PDB entry 6IQH | X-ray diffraction, 3.00 A resolution | chains A and B of the 4 polymer chains in the assembly

== Chain A (and B) ==
Molecule: Immunoglobulin gamma-1 heavy chain
From: Homo sapiens
Notes: chain B of this document is another copy of the same molecule, construct and numbering; everything in this record applies to it too
Reference sequence: P0DOX5 (IGG1_HUMAN); residues 236-445 here correspond to UniProt positions 238-447 (UniProt number = residue number + 2)
Sequence (210 residues; row label = number of the first residue in the row):
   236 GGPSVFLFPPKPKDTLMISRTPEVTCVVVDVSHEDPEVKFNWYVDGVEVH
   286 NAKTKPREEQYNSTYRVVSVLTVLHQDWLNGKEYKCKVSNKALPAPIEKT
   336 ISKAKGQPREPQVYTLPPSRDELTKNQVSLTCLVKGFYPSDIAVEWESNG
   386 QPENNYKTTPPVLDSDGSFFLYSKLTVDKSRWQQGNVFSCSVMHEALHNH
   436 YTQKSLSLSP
Unresolved in the structure: 236, 444-445
Disulfide bonds: Cys261-Cys321, Cys367-Cys425
Glycans and other covalent adducts: glycan linked to Asn297
Curated features (UniProtKB/Swiss-Prot):
  - glycosylation: Asn297 (N-linked (GlcNAc...) (complex) asparagine)

== Chain A / chain B interface ==
Contacting residue pairs (43):
  Tyr349(A) with Ser354(B); Asp356(B); Glu357(B)
  Leu351(A) with Leu351(B), hydrophobic; Pro352(B); Ser354(B); Thr366(B)
  Pro352(A) with Leu351(B)
  Ser354(A) with Tyr349(B); Thr350(B); Leu351(B)
  Asp356(A) with Tyr349(B)
  Glu357(A) with Tyr349(B); Lys370(B), salt bridge
  Lys360(A) with Gln347(B); Tyr349(B), hydrogen bond
  Ser364(A) with Leu368(B); Lys370(B)
  Thr366(A) with Leu351(B); Tyr407(B), hydrogen bond
  Leu368(A) with Ser364(B)
  Lys370(A) with Glu357(B), salt bridge; Lys360(B); Gln362(B); Ser364(B)
  Asn390(A) with Ser400(B), hydrogen bond
  Lys392(A) with Leu398(B); Phe405(B)
  Thr394(A) with Thr394(B); Val397(B)
  Pro395(A) with Pro395(B), hydrophobic
  Leu398(A) with Lys392(B)
  Asp399(A) with Lys409(B), salt bridge
  Ser400(A) with Asn390(B)
  Phe405(A) with Lys392(B); Lys409(B)
  Tyr407(A) with Thr366(B); Tyr407(B), hydrophobic; Lys409(B)
  Lys409(A) with Leu368(B); Asp399(B), salt bridge; Phe405(B); Tyr407(B)
Other interface residues (no listed pair), chain A (24 interface residues in all): Thr350, Val397, Ser408
Other interface residues (no listed pair), chain B (26 interface residues in all): Pro353

== Overview ==
Chain A and chain B form an interface of 24 and 26 residues respectively, with 3 hydrogen bonds and 4 salt
bridges. Polar contacts include Glu357(A)-Lys370(B), Asp399(A)-Lys409(B) and Lys360(A)-Tyr349(B).
Chain A and chain B are both Immunoglobulin gamma-1 heavy chain (Homo sapiens); the structure, X-ray crystal
structure of covalent-bonded complex of Fc and peptide, was determined by X-ray diffraction (same publication
as 6IQG).
